PDB entry 6V00 | electron microscopy, 3.10 A resolution | chains B and L of the 12 polymer chains in the assembly

== Chain B ==
Protein: Calmodulin-1
From: Homo sapiens
UniProtKB: P0DP23 (CALM1_HUMAN); numbering as in UniProt (aligned over 1-149)
Sequence (149 residues; each row starts with the number of its first residue):
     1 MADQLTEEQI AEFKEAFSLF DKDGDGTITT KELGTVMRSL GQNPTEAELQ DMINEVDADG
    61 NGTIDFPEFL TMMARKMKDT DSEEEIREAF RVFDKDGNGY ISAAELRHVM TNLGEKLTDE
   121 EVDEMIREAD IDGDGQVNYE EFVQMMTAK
Unresolved in the structure: 1-5
Ion coordination: Ca2+ site 1: Asp21, Asp23, Thr27, Glu32; Ca2+ site 2: Asn61, Thr63, Glu68
UniProt features mapped onto this chain:
  - binding site (Ca(2+)): Asp21, Asp23, Asp25, Thr27, Glu32, Asp57, Asp59, Asn61, Thr63, Glu68, Asp94, Asp96, Asn98, Tyr100, Glu105, Asp130, Asp132, Asp134, Gln136, Glu141
  - modified residue: Ala2 (N-acetylalanine), Lys22 (N6-acetyllysine), Thr45 (Phosphothreonine), Ser82 (Phosphoserine), Lys95 (N6-acetyllysine), Tyr100 (Phosphotyrosine), Ser102 (Phosphoserine), Thr111 (Phosphothreonine), Lys116 (N6,N6,N6-trimethyllysine), Tyr139 (Phosphotyrosine)
  - cross-link: Lys22 (Glycyl lysine isopeptide (Lys-Gly) (interchain with G-Cter in SUMO2))
  - natural variant: Asn54 (N54I: In CPVT4), Phe90 (F90L: In LQT14), Asn98 (N98S: In CPVT4), Asp130 (D130G: In LQT14), Glu141 (E141G: In LQT14; E141V: In LQT14), Phe142 (F142L: In LQT14)

== Chain L ==
Protein: MCherry fluorescent protein, Potassium voltage-gated channel subfamily E member 3
From: Anaplasma marginale
UniProtKB: chimeric construct of X5DSL3, Q9Y6H6: residues -249 to -14 from X5DSL3 (X5DSL3_ANAMA) positions 1-236 (UniProt number = residue number + 250); residues 1-103 from Q9Y6H6 positions 1-103 (same numbers)
Sequence (355 residues; row label = number of the first residue in the row; numbers below 1 keep their minus sign (Gly-251 is residue -251)):
  -251 GGMVSKGEED NMAIIKEFMR FKVHMEGSVN GHEFEIEGEG EGRPYEGTQT AKLKVTKGGP
  -191 LPFAWDILSP QFMYGSKAYV KHPADIPDYL KLSFPEGFNW ERVMNFEDGG VVTVTQDSSL
  -131 QDGEFIYKVK LRGTNFPSDG PVMQCRTMGW EASTERMYPE DGALKGEIKQ RLKLKDGGHY
   -71 DAEVKTTYKA KKPVQLPGAY NVDIKLDILS HNEDYTIVEQ YERAEGRHST GGMDELYKGS
   -11 GENLYFQSSR ATMETTNGTE TWYESLHAVL KALNATLHSN LLCRPGPGLG PDNQTEERRA
    49 SLPGRDDNSY MYILFVMFLF AVTVGSLILG YTRSRKVDKR SDPYHVYIKN RVSMI
Unresolved in the structure: -251 to 52, 100-103
Differences from the reference sequence: expression tag (-251 to -250); conflict Asn-153 (Lys97 in X5DSL3), Cys-107 (Lys143 in X5DSL3), Arg-106 (Lys144 in X5DSL3), Thr-98 (Ser152 in X5DSL3), Asp-49 (Asn201 in X5DSL3), Leu-43 (Thr207 in X5DSL3); linker (-13 to 0)
UniProt features mapped onto this chain:
  - region: Phe68 to Tyr79 (Interaction with KCNQ1)
  - glycosylation (N-linked (GlcNAc...) asparagine): Asn5, Asn22, Asn41

== Interface between chain B and chain L ==
Contacting residue pairs (9; chain B residue first):
  Ala58(B) - Arg88(L)
  Pro67(B) - Ile96(L)
  Pro67(B) - Arg99(L)
  Leu70(B) - Ile96(L)  hydrophobic
  Thr71(B) - His93(L)  hydrogen bond
  Thr71(B) - Ile96(L)
  Ala74(B) - Tyr92(L)  hydrogen bond (backbone-side chain)
  Ala74(B) - Ile96(L)  hydrophobic
  Arg75(B) - Tyr92(L)
Also at the interface, not in a pair above, chain L (6 interface residues in all): Lys97

== In short ==
Chain B and chain L each contribute 6 residues to their interface, with 2 hydrogen bonds. Polar pairs include
Thr71(B)-His93(L) and Ala74(B)-Tyr92(L). Asp21(B), Asp23(B), Thr27(B) and Glu32(B) form the Ca2+ site 1. From
UniProt: 20 Ca2+-binding residues on chain B.
Chain B is Calmodulin-1 (Homo sapiens) and chain L is MCherry fluorescent protein, Potassium voltage-gated
channel subfamily E member 3 (Anaplasma marginale); the structure, structure of human KCNQ1-KCNE3-CaM complex,
was determined by electron microscopy (same publication as 6UZZ and 6V01).
